PDB entry 3SG3 | X-ray diffraction, 2.10 A resolution | chain A

# Chain A
Molecule: Myosin light chain kinase, Green fluorescent protein, Calmodulin-1 chimera
Source organism: Gallus gallus
Reference sequence: chimeric construct of Q6LDG3, P42212, P0DP29: residues 40-58 from Q6LDG3 (Q6LDG3_CHICK) positions 37-55 (UniProt number = residue number - 3); residues 61-150 from P42212 positions 149-238 (UniProt number = residue number + 88); residues 159-301 from P42212 positions 2-144 (UniProt number = residue number - 157); residues 304-450 from P0DP29 positions 3-149 (UniProt number = residue number - 301)
Amino-acid sequence (449 residues; numbered 0 to 450; 2 numbers in that range are skipped by the numbering (no residue carries them; nothing is unmodelled there); the number before each row is that of its first residue; numbering starts at 0):
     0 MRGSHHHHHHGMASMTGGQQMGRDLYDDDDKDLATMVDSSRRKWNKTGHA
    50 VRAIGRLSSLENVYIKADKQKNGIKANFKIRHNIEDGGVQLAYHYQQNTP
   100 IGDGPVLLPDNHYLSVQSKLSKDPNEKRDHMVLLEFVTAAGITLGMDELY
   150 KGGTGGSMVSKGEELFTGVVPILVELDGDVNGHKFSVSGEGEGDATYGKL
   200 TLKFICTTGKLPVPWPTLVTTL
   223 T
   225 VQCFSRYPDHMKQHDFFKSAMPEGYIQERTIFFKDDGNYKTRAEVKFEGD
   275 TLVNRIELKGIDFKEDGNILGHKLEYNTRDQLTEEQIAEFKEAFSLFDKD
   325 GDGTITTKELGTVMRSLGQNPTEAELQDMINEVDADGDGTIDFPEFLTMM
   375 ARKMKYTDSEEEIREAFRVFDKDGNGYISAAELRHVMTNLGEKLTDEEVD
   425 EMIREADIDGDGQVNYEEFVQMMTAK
Disordered / not traced: 0-37, 144-157, 449-450
Differences from the reference sequence: expression tag (0-39); engineered mutation N44 (Gln41 in Q6LDG3), K65 (Met153 in P42212), A75 (Val163 in P42212), G87 (Ser175 in P42212), Y92 (Asp180 in P42212), V115 (Thr203 in P42212), K118 (Ala206 in P42212), L143 (His231 in P42212), L221 (Phe64 in P42212), I250 (Val93 in P42212), D362 (Asn61 in P0DP29), Y380 (Asp79 in P0DP29); linker (59-60, 151-158, 302-303); chromophore (223)
Modified positions: T223 (chromophore; CRO)
Covalent attachments: covalent link L221-T223; covalent link T223-V225
Metal / ion sites: Ca2+ site 1: D322, D324, D326, T328, E333; Ca2+ site 2: D358, D360, D362, T364, E369; Ca2+ site 3: D395, D397, N399, Y401, E406; Ca2+ site 4: D431, D433, D435, Q437, E442
UniProt features mapped onto this chain:
  - binding site (Ca(2+)): D322, D324, D326, T328, E333, D358, D360, T364, E369, D395, D397, N399, Y401, E406, D431, D433, D435, Q437, E442
  - modified residue: K323 (N6-acetyllysine), T346 (Phosphothreonine), S383 (Phosphoserine), K396 (N6-acetyllysine), Y401 (Phosphotyrosine), S403 (Phosphoserine), T412 (Phosphothreonine), K417 (N6,N6,N6-trimethyllysine), Y440 (Phosphotyrosine)
  - cross-link: K323 (Glycyl lysine isopeptide (Lys-Gly) (interchain with G-Cter in SUMO2))
What the authors report for this chain:
  - conformationally variable residues: Y380
  - mutagenesis - T302L/R303P (730 +/- 18 nm): decreased binding to Ca2+
  - mutagenesis - A52V (2-fold), R392G (Kd = 190 nm): increased binding to Ca2+

# In short
The Ca2+ site 1 is built by D322, D324, D326, T328 and E333. The Ca2+ site 2 is built by D358, D360, D362,
T364 and E369. UniProt lists 19 Ca2+-binding residues. From the paper: A52V and R392G increase binding to
Ca2+; conformational variability at Y380.
Chain A is Myosin light chain kinase, Green fluorescent protein, Calmodulin-1 chimera (Gallus gallus); the
structure, Crystal Structure of GCaMP3-D380Y, was determined by X-ray diffraction (same publication as 3SG2,
3SG4, 3SG5, 3SG6 and 3SG7).
